Entry 6M5Q (X-ray diffraction, 1.30 A resolution); this record covers chain A.

Chain A:
Name: Beta-lactamase
Organism: Klebsiella pneumoniae
Notes: EC 3.5.2.6
UniProt: Q9XB24 (Q9XB24_KLEPN); residues 1-363 here correspond to UniProt positions 24-386 (UniProt number = residue number + 23)
Amino-acid sequence (370 residues; row label = number of the first residue in the row; numbers below 1 keep their minus sign (Met-6 is residue -6)):
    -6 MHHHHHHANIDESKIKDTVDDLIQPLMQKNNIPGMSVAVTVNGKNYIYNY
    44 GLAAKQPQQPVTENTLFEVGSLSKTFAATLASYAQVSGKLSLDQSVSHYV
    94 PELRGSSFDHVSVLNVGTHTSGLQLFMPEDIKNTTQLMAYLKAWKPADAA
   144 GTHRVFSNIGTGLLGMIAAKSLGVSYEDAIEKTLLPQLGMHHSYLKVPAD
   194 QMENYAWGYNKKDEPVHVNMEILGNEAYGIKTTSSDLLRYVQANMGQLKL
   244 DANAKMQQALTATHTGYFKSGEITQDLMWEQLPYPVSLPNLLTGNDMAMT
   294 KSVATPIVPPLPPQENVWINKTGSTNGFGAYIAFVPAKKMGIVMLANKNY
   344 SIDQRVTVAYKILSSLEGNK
Unresolved in the structure: -6 to -3, 289-293, 360-363
Construct notes: initiating methionine (-6); expression tag (-5 to 0); engineered mutation Phe149 (Tyr172 in Q9XB24)
Covalently attached groups: IMIPENEM, open form (IM2) linked to Ser64
Ligand contacts: IMIPENEM, open form (IM2; (5R)-5-[(1S,2R)-1-formyl-2-hydroxypropyl]-3-[(2-{[(E)-iminomethyl]amino}ethyl)sulfanyl]-4,5-dihydro-1H-pyrrole-2-carbox ylic acid): Gly63, Lys67, His112, Leu118, Phe119, Phe149, Asn151, Ala220, Tyr221, Glu273, Asn288, Lys314, Thr315, Gly316, Ser317

In short:
IMIPENEM, open form is covalently linked to Ser64.
Chain A is Beta-lactamase (Klebsiella pneumoniae); the structure, A class C beta-lactamase mutant - Y150F, was
determined by X-ray diffraction (same publication as 6M5H and 6M5P).
